1QOV - chains H and L of the 3 polymer chains in the assembly; structure by X-ray diffraction, 2.10 A resolution.

# Chain H
Name: Photosynthetic reaction center
From: Rhodobacter sphaeroides
UniProt: P11846 (RCEH_RHOSH); residues 1-260 here = UniProt positions 1-260
Chain sequence (260 residues; numbered 1 to 260; the number before each row is that of its first residue):
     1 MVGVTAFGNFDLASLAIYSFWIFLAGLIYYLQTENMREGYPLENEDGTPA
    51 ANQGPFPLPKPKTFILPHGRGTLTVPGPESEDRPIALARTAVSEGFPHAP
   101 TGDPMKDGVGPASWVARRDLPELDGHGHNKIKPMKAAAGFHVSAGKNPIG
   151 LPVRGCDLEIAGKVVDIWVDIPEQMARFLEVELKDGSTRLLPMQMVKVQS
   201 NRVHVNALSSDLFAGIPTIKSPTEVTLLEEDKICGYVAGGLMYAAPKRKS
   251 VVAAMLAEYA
Unresolved in the structure: 1-10, 251-260

# Chain L
Name: Photosynthetic reaction center
From: Rhodobacter sphaeroides
UniProt: P02954 (RCEL_RHOSH); residue numbers follow UniProt; this construct covers 1-281
Chain sequence (281 residues; row label = number of the first residue in the row):
     1 ALLSFERKYRVPGGTLVGGNLFDFWVGPFYVGFFGVATFFFAALGIILIA
    51 WSAVLQGTWNPQLISVYPPALEYGLGGAPLAKGGLWQIITICATGAFVSW
   101 ALREVEICRKLGIGYHIPFAFAFAILAYLTLVLFRPVMMGAWGYAFPYGI
   151 WTHLDWVSNTGYTYGNFHYNPAHMIAISFFFTNALALALHGALVLSAANP
   201 EKGKEMRTPDHEDTFFRDLVGYSIGTLGIHRLGLLLSLSAVFFSALCMII
   251 TGTIWFDQWVDWWQWWVKLPWWANIPGGING
Ion coordination: bacteriochlorophyll a Mg site 1 near H153 (its only coordinating residue here); bacteriochlorophyll a Mg site 2 near H173 (its only coordinating residue here); Fe2+: H190, H230 (shared with 3 residues of chain M)
Ligand contacts:
  - bacteriochlorophyll a (BCL), molecule 1: I46, I49, F97, Y128, L131, F146, I150, W151, H153, L154, W156, V157
  - bacteriochlorophyll a (BCL), molecule 2: F97, F121, A124, I125, A127, Y128, L131, W156, V157, S158, T160, G161, Y162, N166, F167, H168, H173, A176, I177, F180, F181, V241, S244, A245, C247, M248
  - bacteriochlorophyll a (BCL), molecule 3: V157, Y162, H168, F181
  - bacteriochlorophyll a / bacteriopheophytin a: H168, H173, M174, I177, S178, F181, T182, A184, L185, A188, L189, F216, L219, V220
  - bacteriopheophytin a (BPH): T38, F41, A42, G45, I49, I89, C92, A93, A96, F97, W100, E104, I117, A120, F121, F123, A124, Y128, F146, Y148, G149, I150, H153, F180, S237, L238, V241
  - ubiquinone-10 (U10): M174, I175, S178, F179, T182, A186, L189, H190, L193, V194, E212, D213, F216, Y222, S223, I224, G225, T226, I229, L232, L236, W263

# How chain H and chain L interact
Contacting residue pairs - 69 pairs, chain H then chain L:
  G39(H) - L3(L)
  G39(H) - S4(L)  hydrogen bond (backbone-backbone)
  G39(H) - F5(L)
  Y40(H) - L3(L)  hydrophobic
  L42(H) - A1(L)
  L42(H) - L2(L)
  L42(H) - L3(L)  hydrophobic
  E43(H) - A1(L)  hydrogen bond (backbone-backbone)
  E43(H) - L2(L)  hydrogen bond (backbone-backbone)
  E43(H) - S4(L)
  E45(H) - R7(L)
  A50(H) - A1(L)
  K62(H) - N199(L)  hydrogen bond
  F64(H) - A198(L)
  I65(H) - G203(L)
  I65(H) - K204(L)
  I65(H) - E205(L)
  I65(H) - M206(L)  hydrogen bond (backbone-backbone)
  L66(H) - E205(L)
  L66(H) - M206(L)  hydrophobic
  P67(H) - E205(L)
  P67(H) - M206(L)
  H68(H) - E205(L)
  E79(H) - S4(L)
  E81(H) - S4(L)
  E81(H) - F5(L)
  E81(H) - K8(L)  salt bridge
  R83(H) - K8(L)
  L87(H) - R7(L)
  L87(H) - K8(L)
  L87(H) - V11(L)  hydrophobic
  A88(H) - R7(L)
  R89(H) - R7(L)
  G95(H) - F24(L)
  G95(H) - W25(L)  hydrogen bond (backbone-backbone)
  F96(H) - F24(L)  hydrophobic
  P97(H) - R10(L)
  P97(H) - V11(L)
  P97(H) - P12(L)
  P97(H) - D23(L)
  P97(H) - W25(L)
  H98(H) - R7(L)  hydrogen bond
  H98(H) - R10(L)  hydrogen bond (backbone-backbone)
  H98(H) - V11(L)
  H98(H) - P12(L)
  V109(H) - K8(L)
  G110(H) - K8(L)  hydrogen bond (backbone-backbone)
  G110(H) - Y9(L)
  G110(H) - V11(L)
  P111(H) - V11(L)
  P111(H) - K110(L)
  P111(H) - L111(L)
  P111(H) - G112(L)
  S113(H) - K8(L)
  S113(H) - Y9(L)
  W114(H) - K8(L)
  D124(H) - D210(L)
  G125(H) - T208(L)
  G125(H) - D210(L)  hydrogen bond (backbone-side chain)
  P172(H) - D210(L)
  E173(H) - P209(L)
  E173(H) - T226(L)  hydrogen bond
  A238(H) - G112(L)
  M242(H) - P12(L)
  M242(H) - G13(L)
  M242(H) - G14(L)
  M242(H) - R109(L)
  M242(H) - K110(L)
  Y243(H) - V11(L)
Also at the interface, not in a pair above, chain H (43 interface residues in all): E38, P41, I85, A99, P100, V115, K130, M175, L241
Also at the interface, not in a pair above, chain L (32 interface residues in all): D213, L227

# In short
43 residues of chain H and 32 residues of chain L are in contact; the contacts include 11 hydrogen bonds and 1
salt bridge. Polar contacts include E81(H)-K8(L), K62(H)-N199(L) and H98(H)-R7(L).
Chain H is Photosynthetic reaction center and chain L is Photosynthetic reaction center, both from Rhodobacter
sphaeroides; the structure, Photosynthetic reaction center mutant with ala M260 replaced with trp (chain M,
A260W), was determined by X-ray diffraction.
